4F97 - chains A and B; structure by X-ray diffraction, 2.11 A resolution.

== Chain A (and B) ==
Protein: VldE
Organism: Streptomyces hygroscopicus subsp. limoneus
Notes: EC 2.4.-.-; chain B of this document is another copy of the same molecule, construct and numbering; everything in this record applies to it too
UniProt: Q15JG1 (Q15JG1_STRHY); numbering as in UniProt (aligned over 1-497)
Sequence (497 residues; each row starts with the number of its first residue):
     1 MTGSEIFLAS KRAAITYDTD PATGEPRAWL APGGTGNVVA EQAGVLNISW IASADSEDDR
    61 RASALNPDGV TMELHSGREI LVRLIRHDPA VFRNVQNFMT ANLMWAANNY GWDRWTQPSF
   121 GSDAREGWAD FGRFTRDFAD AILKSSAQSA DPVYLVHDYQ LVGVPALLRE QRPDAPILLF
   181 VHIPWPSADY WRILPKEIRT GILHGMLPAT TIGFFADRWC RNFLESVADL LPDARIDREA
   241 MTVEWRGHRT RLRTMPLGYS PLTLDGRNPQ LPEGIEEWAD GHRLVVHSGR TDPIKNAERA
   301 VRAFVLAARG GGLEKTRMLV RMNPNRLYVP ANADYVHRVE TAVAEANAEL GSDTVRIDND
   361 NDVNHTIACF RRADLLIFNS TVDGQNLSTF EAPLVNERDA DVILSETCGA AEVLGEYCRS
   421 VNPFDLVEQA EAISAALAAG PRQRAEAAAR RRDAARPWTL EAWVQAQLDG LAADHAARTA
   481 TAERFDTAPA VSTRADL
Not modelled in the structure: 1-2, 264-268, 480-497 (chain B: 1-2, 75-77, 264-269, 482-497)
UniProt features mapped onto this chain:
  - binding site (GDP-valienol): Asp158, Arg290, Lys295, Arg321, Asn325, Arg326, Asn361, Asp362, Thr366, Leu387, Ser388, Glu391
  - binding site (validamine 7-phosphate): His182, Asp383 to Asn386
Ligand contacts:
  - GDP (guanosine-5'-diphosphate): Arg290, Lys295, Arg321, Asn323, Asp360, Asn361, Asp362, Val363, Thr366, Ile367, Phe370, Asp383, Asn386, Leu387, Ser388, Glu391
  - VDO ([(1R,2R,3S,4S,5S)-2,3,4-trihydroxy-5-{[(1S,4R,5S,6S)-4,5,6-trihydroxy-3-(hydroxymethyl)cyclohex-2-en-1-yl]amino}cyclohexyl]methyl dihydrogen phosphate): Trp105, Asp158, Tyr159, Gln160, His182, Ile183, Phe215, Arg290, Asn325, Arg326, Asp383, Gly384, Gln385, Asn386, Leu387
From the paper describing this entry:
  - binding site for VDO: Asp158, His182, Asn325, Arg326, Asp383, Gly384, Gln385, Asn386, Leu387
  - conformationally variable residues (side-chain flip): Asp158, Tyr159, Arg326
  - contacts within the chain: Tyr159-Arg326

== How chain A and chain B interact ==
Contacting residue pairs - 113 pairs, chain A then chain B:
  Ala101(A) - Trp115(B)  hydrophobic
  Trp105(A) - Trp115(B)
  Ala106(A) - Trp115(B)  hydrophobic
  Asn109(A) - Trp115(B)  hydrogen bond (backbone-side chain)
  Tyr110(A) - Asp113(B)
  Tyr110(A) - Arg114(B)
  Tyr110(A) - Trp115(B)  hydrogen bond (backbone-side chain)
  Tyr110(A) - Asp189(B)  hydrogen bond
  Gly111(A) - Asp113(B)
  Gly111(A) - Trp115(B)
  Trp112(A) - Trp112(B)
  Trp112(A) - Asp113(B)
  Asp113(A) - Tyr110(B)
  Asp113(A) - Gly111(B)
  Asp113(A) - Trp112(B)
  Asp113(A) - Asp113(B)
  Arg114(A) - Tyr110(B)
  Arg114(A) - Arg114(B)
  Arg114(A) - Tyr190(B)
  Arg114(A) - Arg299(B)  hydrogen bond (backbone-side chain)
  Arg114(A) - Thr381(B)
  Arg114(A) - Phe424(B)
  Trp115(A) - Ala101(B)  hydrophobic
  Trp115(A) - Trp105(B)
  Trp115(A) - Ala106(B)  hydrophobic
  Trp115(A) - Asn109(B)  hydrogen bond (side chain-backbone)
  Trp115(A) - Tyr110(B)  hydrogen bond (side chain-backbone)
  Trp115(A) - Gly111(B)
  Trp115(A) - Pro293(B)  hydrophobic
  Trp115(A) - Ile294(B)
  Trp115(A) - Arg299(B)
  Trp115(A) - Ala331(B)  hydrophobic
  Trp115(A) - Arg338(B)  hydrogen bond (backbone-side chain)
  Trp115(A) - Thr381(B)
  Thr116(A) - Arg299(B)
  Thr116(A) - Arg338(B)
  Gln117(A) - Arg299(B)
  Pro118(A) - Arg299(B)  hydrogen bond (backbone-side chain)
  Pro118(A) - Phe424(B)
  Ser119(A) - Arg299(B)  hydrogen bond
  Ser119(A) - Phe424(B)
  Ser119(A) - Leu426(B)
  Phe120(A) - Phe424(B)  hydrogen bond (backbone-backbone)
  Phe120(A) - Asp425(B)
  Phe120(A) - Leu426(B)  hydrogen bond (backbone-backbone)
  Phe120(A) - Val427(B)  hydrogen bond (backbone-backbone)
  Gly121(A) - Val427(B)
  Ser122(A) - Val427(B)
  Arg125(A) - Val427(B)
  Arg125(A) - Glu431(B)  salt bridge
  Ser187(A) - Ser187(B)
  Ser187(A) - Asp189(B)
  Asp189(A) - Tyr110(B)  hydrogen bond
  Asp189(A) - Ser187(B)
  Asp189(A) - Arg218(B)  salt bridge
  Asp189(A) - Asn222(B)  hydrogen bond
  Tyr190(A) - Arg114(B)
  Arg192(A) - Arg218(B)
  Arg192(A) - Glu406(B)  salt bridge
  Arg192(A) - Asn422(B)  hydrogen bond (backbone-side chain)
  Ile193(A) - Asn422(B)  hydrogen bond (backbone-side chain)
  Ile193(A) - Phe424(B)  hydrophobic
  Leu194(A) - Asn422(B)  hydrogen bond (backbone-side chain)
  Pro195(A) - Asn422(B)
  Pro195(A) - Asp425(B)
  Lys196(A) - Glu406(B)
  Lys196(A) - Ser420(B)  hydrogen bond (side chain-backbone)
  Lys196(A) - Glu428(B)  salt bridge
  Arg199(A) - Glu406(B)  salt bridge
  Arg199(A) - Asn422(B)
  Arg218(A) - Asp189(B)  salt bridge
  Arg218(A) - Arg192(B)
  Arg218(A) - Asp229(B)  salt bridge
  Asn222(A) - Asp189(B)  hydrogen bond
  Asp229(A) - Arg218(B)  salt bridge
  Arg238(A) - Arg238(B)
  Pro293(A) - Trp115(B)  hydrophobic
  Ile294(A) - Trp115(B)
  Arg299(A) - Arg114(B)  hydrogen bond (side chain-backbone)
  Arg299(A) - Trp115(B)
  Arg299(A) - Thr116(B)
  Arg299(A) - Gln117(B)
  Arg299(A) - Pro118(B)  hydrogen bond (side chain-backbone)
  Arg299(A) - Ser119(B)  hydrogen bond
  Ala331(A) - Trp115(B)  hydrophobic
  Arg338(A) - Trp115(B)  hydrogen bond (side chain-backbone)
  Arg338(A) - Thr116(B)
  Thr381(A) - Arg114(B)
  Thr381(A) - Trp115(B)
  Glu406(A) - Arg192(B)  salt bridge
  Glu406(A) - Lys196(B)
  Glu406(A) - Arg199(B)  salt bridge
  Ser420(A) - Lys196(B)  hydrogen bond (backbone-side chain)
  Asn422(A) - Arg192(B)  hydrogen bond (side chain-backbone)
  Asn422(A) - Ile193(B)  hydrogen bond (side chain-backbone)
  Asn422(A) - Leu194(B)  hydrogen bond (side chain-backbone)
  Asn422(A) - Pro195(B)
  Asn422(A) - Arg199(B)
  Phe424(A) - Arg114(B)
  Phe424(A) - Pro118(B)
  Phe424(A) - Ser119(B)
  Phe424(A) - Phe120(B)  hydrogen bond (backbone-backbone)
  Phe424(A) - Ile193(B)  hydrophobic
  Asp425(A) - Phe120(B)
  Asp425(A) - Pro195(B)
  Leu426(A) - Ser119(B)
  Leu426(A) - Phe120(B)  hydrogen bond (backbone-backbone)
  Val427(A) - Phe120(B)  hydrogen bond (backbone-backbone)
  Val427(A) - Gly121(B)
  Val427(A) - Ser122(B)
  Val427(A) - Arg125(B)
  Glu428(A) - Lys196(B)  salt bridge
  Glu431(A) - Arg125(B)  salt bridge
Other interface residues (no listed pair), chain A (48 interface residues in all): Trp219, Val421
Other interface residues (no listed pair), chain B (48 interface residues in all): Trp219, Val421

== Summary ==
The chain A/chain B interface involves 48 residues from each chain, with 30 hydrogen bonds and 12 salt
bridges. Polar contacts include Arg125(A)-Glu431(B), Asp189(A)-Arg218(B) and Arg192(A)-Glu406(B). Ligands of
chain A: GDP and compound VDO. From the paper: a binding site for VDO at Asp158(A), His182(A) and Asn325(A)
among others; conformational variability at Asp158(A), Tyr159(A) and Arg326(A).
Chain A and chain B are both VldE (Streptomyces hygroscopicus subsp. limoneus); the structure, Crystal
Structure of VldE, the pseudo-glycosyltransferase, in complex with GDP and validoxylamine A 7'-phosphate, was
determined by X-ray diffraction, deposited together with 4F96 and 4F9F.
